8BEF - chains y and z of the 22 polymer chains in the assembly; structure by electron microscopy, 2.13 A resolution.

== Chain y ==
Name: Gamma carbonic anhydrase 2, mitochondrial
From: Arabidopsis thaliana
Notes: EC 4.2.1.-
Reference sequence: Q9C6B3 (GCA2_ARATH); numbering as in UniProt (aligned over 1-278)
Amino-acid sequence (278 residues; numbered 1 to 278; the number before each row is that of its first residue):
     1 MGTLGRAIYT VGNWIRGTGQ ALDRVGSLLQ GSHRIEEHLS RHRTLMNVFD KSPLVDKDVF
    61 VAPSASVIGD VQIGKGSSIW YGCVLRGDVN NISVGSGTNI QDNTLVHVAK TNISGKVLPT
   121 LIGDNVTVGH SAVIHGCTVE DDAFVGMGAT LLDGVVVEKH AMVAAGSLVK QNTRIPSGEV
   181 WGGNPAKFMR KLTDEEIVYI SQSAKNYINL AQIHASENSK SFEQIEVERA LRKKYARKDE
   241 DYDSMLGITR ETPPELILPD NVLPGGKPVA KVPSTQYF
Unresolved in the structure: 266-278
Swiss-Prot annotation at these positions:
  - binding site (substrate): Arg86 to Asp88, Gln101, Asp102, Asn209
  - binding site (Zn(2+)): His107, His130, His135
Bound ions: Zn2+: His107, His135 (shared with His130(z) of chain z)
Ligand contacts:
  - Butyryl Coenzyme A (BCO): Gln101, Thr127, His130, Phe144, Gly146, Met147, Met162, Ala164, Ala165, Val180, Gly183, Met189, Arg190, Tyr199, Ser203, Tyr207
  - phosphatidylcholine (PC7; (7S)-4-hydroxy-N,N,N-trimethyl-9-oxo-7-[(palmitoyloxy)methyl]-3,5,8-trioxa-4-phosphahexacosan-1-aminium 4-oxide): Leu4, Ile8, Val11, Trp14, Ile15, Thr18

== Chain z ==
Name: Gamma carbonic anhydrase 1, mitochondrial
From: Arabidopsis thaliana
Notes: EC 4.2.1.-
Reference sequence: Q9FWR5 (GCA1_ARATH); residue numbers follow UniProt; this construct covers 1-275
Amino-acid sequence (275 residues; each row starts with the number of its first residue):
     1 MGTLGRAFYS VGFWIRETGQ ALDRLGCRLQ GKNYFREQLS RHRTLMNVFD KAPIVDKEAF
    61 VAPSASVIGD VHIGRGSSIW YGCVLRGDVN TVSVGSGTNI QDNSLVHVAK SNLSGKVHPT
   121 IIGDNVTIGH SAVLHGCTVE DETFIGMGAT LLDGVVVEKH GMVAAGALVR QNTRIPSGEV
   181 WGGNPARFLR KLTDEEIAFI SQSATNYSNL AQAHAAENAK PLNVIEFEKV LRKKHALKDE
   241 EYDSMLGIVR ETPPELNLPN NILPDKETKR PSNVN
Unresolved in the structure: 1, 235-275
Swiss-Prot annotation at these positions:
  - binding site (substrate): Arg86 to Asp88, Gln101, Asp102, Asn209
  - binding site (Zn(2+)): His107, His130, His135
Bound ions: Zn2+: His130 (shared with His107(y), His135(y) of chain y)
Ligand contacts:
  - phosphatidylcholine (PC7; (7S)-4-hydroxy-N,N,N-trimethyl-9-oxo-7-[(palmitoyloxy)methyl]-3,5,8-trioxa-4-phosphahexacosan-1-aminium 4-oxide): Leu22, Leu25, Arg28, Leu29
  - phosphatidylethanolamine (PTY): Glu17, Thr18, Ala21, Leu22, Arg24, Leu25, Arg28, Arg36

== Chain y / chain z interface ==
Residue-residue contacts (95; chain y residue first):
  Ile8(y) with Leu29(z)
  Tyr9(y) with Gln30(z), hydrogen bond (backbone-side chain); Lys32(z), hydrogen bond
  Gly12(y) with Gly26(z); Gln30(z)
  Asn13(y) with Gln30(z), hydrogen bond
  Ile15(y) with Leu22(z); Gly26(z); Leu29(z), hydrophobic
  Arg16(y) with Asp23(z), salt bridge; Gly26(z); Cys27(z), hydrogen bond; Gln30(z); Tyr34(z), hydrogen bond
  Gly19(y) with Gly19(z); Leu22(z)
  Gln20(y) with Asp23(z), hydrogen bond
  Leu22(y) with Ile15(z); Gly19(z); Leu22(z), hydrophobic
  Asp23(y) with Arg16(z), salt bridge; Gln20(z), hydrogen bond
  Gly26(y) with Gly12(z); Ile15(z); Arg16(z)
  Ser27(y) with Arg16(z), hydrogen bond
  Leu29(y) with Phe8(z), hydrophobic; Val11(z), hydrophobic; Gly12(z); Ile15(z), hydrophobic
  Gln30(y) with Tyr9(z), hydrogen bond (side chain-backbone); Gly12(z); Phe13(z); Arg16(z), hydrogen bond
  His33(y) with Asn47(z)
  Arg34(y) with Tyr9(z); Phe13(z); Arg16(z); Arg43(z); Asn47(z)
  Ile35(y) with Arg43(z), hydrogen bond (backbone-side chain); Leu45(z); Asn47(z), hydrogen bond (backbone-side chain)
  Glu37(y) with Arg41(z), salt bridge; Arg43(z)
  Arg41(y) with Asn218(z), hydrogen bond (side chain-backbone); Ala219(z); Lys220(z), hydrogen bond (side chain-backbone); Leu222(z)
  Arg43(y) with Glu217(z); Asn218(z), hydrogen bond (side chain-backbone); Lys220(z), hydrogen bond (side chain-backbone); Pro221(z); Leu222(z)
  Met46(y) with Tyr81(z); Glu217(z); Asn218(z)
  Asn47(y) with Glu217(z)
  Val48(y) with Glu217(z)
  Phe49(y) with Leu210(z), hydrophobic; Ala213(z), hydrophobic
  Ser66(y) with Tyr81(z)
  Ile68(y) with Tyr81(z); His214(z)
  Val84(y) with Asp102(z); Asn103(z)
  Arg86(y) with Trp80(z); Asp102(z), salt bridge; His130(z); Tyr207(z), hydrogen bond; Leu210(z); His214(z)
  Asp88(y) with Leu210(z); His214(z), salt bridge
  Val89(y) with Leu210(z), hydrophobic
  Asn103(y) with Asn103(z)
  Thr104(y) with Asn103(z)
  Leu105(y) with Asp102(z); Asn103(z); His130(z)
  His107(y) with His130(z), hydrogen bond; Tyr207(z)
  Val133(y) with Ser131(z); Met147(z), hydrophobic
  His135(y) with His130(z); Met147(z)
  Leu168(y) with Ala165(z)
  Asn184(y) with Gly166(z), hydrogen bond (side chain-backbone)
  Ser219(y) with Lys233(z)
  Phe222(y) with Asn33(z); Arg36(z); Glu37(z)
  Ile225(y) with Gln38(z)
  Arg229(y) with Arg36(z); Gln38(z)
Other interface residues (no listed pair), chain y (52 interface residues in all): Thr18, Glu36, Ser40, His42, Gly82, Lys110, Ile113, Leu152, Ser221, Glu226
Other interface residues (no listed pair), chain z (54 interface residues in all): Thr18, Leu25, Met46, Phe49, Asp50, Pro53, Pro63, Ser64, Glu196

== In short ==
Chain y and chain z form an interface of 52 and 54 residues respectively, with 19 hydrogen bonds and 5 salt
bridges. Polar pairs include Arg16(y)-Asp23(z), Asp23(y)-Arg16(z) and Glu37(y)-Arg41(z). Phosphatidylcholine
is bound between chain y and chain z. Bound to chain y: Butyryl Coenzyme A.
Here chain y is Gamma carbonic anhydrase 2, mitochondrial and chain z is Gamma carbonic anhydrase 1,
mitochondrial, both from Arabidopsis thaliana. Entry 8BEF (Cryo-EM structure of the Arabidopsis thaliana
I+III2 supercomplex (CI membrane core)) was determined by electron microscopy together with 8BED, 8BEE, 8BEH,
8BEL, 8BEP, 8BPX, 8BQ5 and 8BQ6 from the same study.
